Entry 2XTS (X-ray diffraction, 1.33 A resolution); this record covers chains A and C of the 4 polymer chains in the assembly.

# Chain A (and C)
Molecule: Sulfite dehydrogenase
From: Paracoccus pantotrophus
Notes: EC 1.8.2.1; chain C of this document is another copy of the same molecule, construct and numbering; everything in this record applies to it too
Reference sequence: P72178 (P72178_PARDE); residue numbers follow UniProt; this construct covers 41-430
Amino-acid sequence (390 residues; numbered 41 to 430; the number before each row is that of its first residue):
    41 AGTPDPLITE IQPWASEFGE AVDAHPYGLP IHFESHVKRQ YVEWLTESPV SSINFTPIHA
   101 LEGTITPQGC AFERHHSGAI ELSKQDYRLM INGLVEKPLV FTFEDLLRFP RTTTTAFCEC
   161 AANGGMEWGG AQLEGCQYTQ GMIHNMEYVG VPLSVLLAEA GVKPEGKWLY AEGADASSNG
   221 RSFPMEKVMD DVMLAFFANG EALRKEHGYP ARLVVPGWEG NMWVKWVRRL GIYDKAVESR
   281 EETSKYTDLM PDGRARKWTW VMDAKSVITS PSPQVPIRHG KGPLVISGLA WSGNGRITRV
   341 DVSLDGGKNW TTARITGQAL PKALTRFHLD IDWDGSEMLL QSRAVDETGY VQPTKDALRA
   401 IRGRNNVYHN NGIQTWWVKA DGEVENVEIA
Not modelled in the structure: 41
Bound ions: molybdenum (IV)oxide Mo: Cys-160 (together with MTE); Co2+: Glu-259, Thr-299, His-409
Ligand contacts:
  - molybdenum (IV)oxide (2MO): Arg-114, Cys-160, Ala-161, Gly-260, Asn-261, Tyr-286
  - heme c (HEC): Ser-91, His-116, Arg-280, Glu-281, Ser-284, Lys-285
  - MTE (phosphonic acidmono-(2-amino-5,6-dimercapto-4-oxo-3,7,8a,9,10,10a-hexahydro-4H-8-oxa-1,3,9,10-tetraaza-anthracen-7-ylmethyl)ester): Phe-112, Glu-113, Arg-114, His-115, His-116, Cys-158, Cys-160, His-184, Gly-213, Asp-215, Ser-217, Ser-218, Asn-219, Glu-246, His-247, Arg-252, Gly-260, Asn-261, Trp-263, Val-264, Lys-265, Trp-266, Tyr-286

# Chain A / chain C interface
Pairs across the interface (184; chain A residue first):
  Asp-45(A) with Arg-128(C), salt bridge
  Leu-47(A) with Gln-125(C); Asp-126(C); Arg-128(C)
  Ile-48(A) with Val-140(C), hydrophobic
  Trp-54(A) with Ile-120(C); Leu-122(C); Asp-126(C); Ala-214(C); Asp-215(C); Ala-216(C), hydrogen bond (backbone-backbone)
  Ala-55(A) with Ala-214(C); Asp-215(C); Ala-216(C)
  Ser-56(A) with Ala-216(C)
  Phe-58(A) with Val-90(C), hydrophobic; Ser-117(C)
  Gly-59(A) with Val-90(C); Ser-117(C), hydrogen bond (backbone-backbone); Gly-118(C); Ala-119(C)
  Glu-60(A) with His-115(C); Gly-118(C); Ala-119(C), hydrogen bond (backbone-backbone); Lys-245(C), salt bridge
  Ala-61(A) with Pro-89(C); Val-90(C), hydrophobic
  Val-62(A) with Tyr-81(C), hydrophobic; Pro-89(C), hydrogen bond (backbone-backbone); Ser-92(C); Ile-93(C); Asn-94(C), hydrogen bond (backbone-side chain); His-115(C)
  Asp-63(A) with Tyr-81(C)
  His-65(A) with Arg-79(C), hydrogen bond (backbone-side chain)
  Pro-66(A) with Lys-78(C); Arg-79(C), hydrogen bond (backbone-backbone); Gly-109(C)
  Tyr-67(A) with Leu-69(C), hydrophobic; Pro-70(C); Val-77(C); Pro-107(C); Gly-109(C); Cys-110(C), hydrophobic
  Gly-68(A) with Arg-79(C); Gly-109(C), hydrogen bond (backbone-backbone); Arg-244(C), hydrogen bond (backbone-side chain)
  Leu-69(A) with Tyr-67(C), hydrophobic; Leu-69(C), hydrophobic; Arg-244(C)
  Pro-70(A) with Tyr-67(C); Glu-241(C); Arg-244(C)
  Ile-71(A) with Lys-245(C); Tyr-249(C), hydrophobic
  His-72(A) with Glu-121(C), salt bridge
  Phe-73(A) with Glu-121(C); Ser-123(C); Tyr-249(C)
  Glu-74(A) with Lys-124(C), salt bridge; Ala-242(C); Tyr-249(C), hydrogen bond
  Val-77(A) with Tyr-67(C)
  Lys-78(A) with Pro-66(C)
  Arg-79(A) with His-65(C), hydrogen bond (side chain-backbone); Pro-66(C), hydrogen bond (backbone-backbone); Gly-68(C)
  Tyr-81(A) with Val-62(C), hydrophobic; Asp-63(C)
  Pro-89(A) with Ala-61(C); Val-62(C), hydrogen bond (backbone-backbone)
  Val-90(A) with Phe-58(C), hydrophobic; Gly-59(C); Ala-61(C), hydrophobic
  Ser-92(A) with Val-62(C)
  Ile-93(A) with Val-62(C)
  Asn-94(A) with Val-62(C), hydrogen bond (side chain-backbone)
  Ala-100(A) with Phe-237(C)
  Leu-101(A) with Gly-240(C); Glu-241(C)
  Glu-102(A) with Arg-151(C), salt bridge; Val-189(C); Phe-237(C); Gly-240(C), hydrogen bond (backbone-backbone)
  Gly-103(A) with Glu-187(C); Val-189(C)
  Thr-104(A) with Glu-187(C), hydrogen bond
  Ile-105(A) with Glu-187(C), hydrogen bond (backbone-side chain); Asn-239(C); Gly-240(C)
  Pro-107(A) with Tyr-67(C); Gln-108(C); Asn-239(C); Glu-241(C)
  Gln-108(A) with Pro-107(C)
  Gly-109(A) with Pro-66(C); Tyr-67(C); Gly-68(C), hydrogen bond (backbone-backbone)
  Cys-110(A) with Tyr-67(C), hydrophobic
  His-115(A) with Glu-60(C); Val-62(C)
  Ser-117(A) with Phe-58(C); Gly-59(C), hydrogen bond (backbone-backbone)
  Gly-118(A) with Gly-59(C); Glu-60(C)
  Ala-119(A) with Gly-59(C); Glu-60(C), hydrogen bond (backbone-backbone)
  Ile-120(A) with Trp-54(C)
  Glu-121(A) with His-72(C), salt bridge; Phe-73(C)
  Leu-122(A) with Trp-54(C)
  Ser-123(A) with Phe-73(C)
  Lys-124(A) with Glu-74(C), salt bridge
  Asp-126(A) with Leu-47(C); Trp-54(C)
  Arg-128(A) with Asp-45(C), salt bridge; Leu-47(C)
  Met-130(A) with Ile-48(C), hydrophobic
  Val-140(A) with Ile-48(C), hydrophobic
  Glu-144(A) with His-319(C)
  Leu-147(A) with Val-325(C)
  Arg-148(A) with His-319(C), hydrogen bond; Gly-320(C); Lys-321(C), hydrogen bond (side chain-backbone); Gly-322(C); Pro-323(C), hydrogen bond (side chain-backbone); Val-325(C)
  Phe-149(A) with Val-325(C)
  Pro-150(A) with Asp-370(C)
  Arg-151(A) with Glu-102(C), salt bridge; Val-325(C); Arg-354(C), hydrogen bond (backbone-side chain); His-368(C)
  Thr-153(A) with Thr-356(C); Gly-357(C)
  Glu-187(A) with Gly-103(C); Thr-104(C), hydrogen bond; Ile-105(C), hydrogen bond (side chain-backbone)
  Val-189(A) with Glu-102(C); Gly-103(C)
  Ala-214(A) with Trp-54(C); Ala-55(C)
  Asp-215(A) with Trp-54(C); Ala-55(C)
  Ala-216(A) with Trp-54(C), hydrogen bond (backbone-backbone); Ala-55(C); Ser-56(C)
  Phe-237(A) with Ala-100(C); Glu-102(C)
  Asn-239(A) with Ile-105(C); Pro-107(C)
  Gly-240(A) with Leu-101(C); Glu-102(C), hydrogen bond (backbone-backbone); Ile-105(C)
  Glu-241(A) with Pro-70(C); Leu-101(C); Pro-107(C)
  Ala-242(A) with Glu-74(C)
  Arg-244(A) with Gly-68(C), hydrogen bond (side chain-backbone); Leu-69(C); Pro-70(C)
  Lys-245(A) with Glu-60(C), salt bridge; Ile-71(C)
  Tyr-249(A) with Ile-71(C), hydrophobic; Phe-73(C); Glu-74(C), hydrogen bond
  His-319(A) with Glu-144(C); Arg-148(C), hydrogen bond
  Gly-320(A) with Arg-148(C)
  Lys-321(A) with Arg-148(C), hydrogen bond (backbone-side chain)
  Gly-322(A) with Arg-148(C)
  Pro-323(A) with Arg-148(C), hydrogen bond (backbone-side chain)
  Val-325(A) with Leu-147(C); Arg-148(C); Phe-149(C); Arg-151(C)
  Arg-354(A) with Arg-151(C), hydrogen bond (side chain-backbone)
  Thr-356(A) with Thr-153(C)
  Gly-357(A) with Thr-153(C)
  Gln-358(A) with Gln-358(C); Leu-360(C)
  Leu-360(A) with Gln-358(C)
  His-368(A) with Arg-151(C)
  Asp-370(A) with Pro-150(C)
Also at the interface, not in a pair above, chain A (94 interface residues in all): Glu-57, Glu-113, Gln-125, Thr-152, Glu-246, Arg-318, Ser-327
Also at the interface, not in a pair above, chain C (94 interface residues in all): Glu-57, Glu-113, Met-130, Thr-152, Glu-246, Arg-318, Ser-327

# Summary
The chain A/chain C interface involves 94 residues from each chain; the contacts include 34 hydrogen bonds and
10 salt bridges. Polar contacts include Asp-45(A)/Arg-128(C), Glu-60(A)/Lys-245(C) and His-72(A)/Glu-121(C).
Chain A binds compound MTE, molybdenum (IV)oxide and heme c.
Both chains are Sulfite dehydrogenase (Paracoccus pantotrophus). Entry 2XTS (Crystal Structure of the Sulfane
Dehydrogenase SoxCD from Paracoccus pantotrophus) was determined by X-ray diffraction.
